Entry 1QI1 (X-ray diffraction, 3.00 A resolution); this record covers chains B and C of the 4 polymer chains in the assembly.

== Chain B (and C) ==
Name: Protein (NADP-DEPENDENT nonphosphorylating glyceraldehyde-3-phosphate dehydrogenase)
Organism: Streptococcus mutans
Notes: EC 1.2.1.9; chain C of this document is another copy of the same molecule, construct and numbering; everything in this record applies to it too
UniProt: Q59931 (GAPN_STRMU); numbering as in UniProt (aligned over 1-475)
Chain sequence (475 residues; numbered 1 to 475; the number before each row is that of its first residue):
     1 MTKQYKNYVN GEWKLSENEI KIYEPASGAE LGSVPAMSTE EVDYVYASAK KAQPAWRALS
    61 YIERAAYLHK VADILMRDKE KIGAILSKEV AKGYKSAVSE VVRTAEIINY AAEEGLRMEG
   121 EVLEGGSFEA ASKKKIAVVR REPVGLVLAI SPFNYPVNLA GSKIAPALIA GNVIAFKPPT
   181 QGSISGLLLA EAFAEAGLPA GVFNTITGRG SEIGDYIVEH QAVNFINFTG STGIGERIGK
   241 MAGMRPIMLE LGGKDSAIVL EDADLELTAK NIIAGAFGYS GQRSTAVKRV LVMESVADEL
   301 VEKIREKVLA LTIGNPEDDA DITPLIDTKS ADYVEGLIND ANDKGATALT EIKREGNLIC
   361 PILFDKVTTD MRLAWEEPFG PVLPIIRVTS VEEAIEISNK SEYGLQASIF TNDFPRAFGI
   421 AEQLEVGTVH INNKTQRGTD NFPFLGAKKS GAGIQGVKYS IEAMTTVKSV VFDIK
Unresolved in the structure: 1
Construct notes: engineered mutation Ser284 (Cys in Q59931)
Ligand contacts:
  - sn-glycerol-3-phosphate (G3P): Arg103, Asn154, Tyr155, Leu159, Glu250, Gln282, Arg283, Ser284, Thr285, Gln436, Arg437
  - NADP (NAP; NADP nicotinamide-adenine-dinucleotide phosphate): Ile150, Ser151, Pro152, Phe153, Asn154, Tyr155, Leu159, Lys177, Pro178, Pro179, Thr180, Gln181, Gly208, Arg209, Gly210, Gly214, Asp215, Ile217, Val218, Phe228, Thr229, Gly230, Ser231, Ile234, Arg237, Met241, Glu250, Leu251, Gly252, Ser284, Phe379
Curated features (UniProtKB/Swiss-Prot):
  - active site: Glu250
  - binding site (substrate): Arg103, Asn154, Tyr155, Arg283, Thr285, Arg437
  - binding site (NADP(+)): Ser151, Lys177, Thr180, Asp215, Glu377

== Chain B / chain C interface ==
Contacting residue pairs - 47 pairs, chain B then chain C:
  Ala58(B) with Lys133(C), hydrogen bond (backbone-side chain)
  Ser60(B) with Gly126(C); Ala130(C); Lys133(C)
  Tyr61(B) with Glu124(C); Gly126(C)
  Ile62(B) with Gly126(C), hydrogen bond (backbone-backbone); Glu129(C); Ala130(C)
  Glu63(B) with Ala130(C)
  Leu116(B) with Ser127(C), hydrogen bond (backbone-side chain)
  Glu119(B) with Glu121(C); Val122(C); Leu123(C)
  Gly120(B) with Glu121(C); Val122(C), hydrogen bond (backbone-backbone)
  Glu121(B) with Glu119(C); Gly120(C); Glu121(C); Val122(C)
  Val122(B) with Glu119(C); Gly120(C), hydrogen bond (backbone-backbone); Glu121(C); Val122(C), hydrophobic; Val138(C), hydrophobic; Arg140(C)
  Leu123(B) with Glu119(C)
  Glu124(B) with Arg140(C), salt bridge
  Gly126(B) with Ser60(C); Tyr61(C); Ile62(C), hydrogen bond (backbone-backbone)
  Ser127(B) with Leu116(C), hydrogen bond (side chain-backbone)
  Ala130(B) with Ser60(C); Ile62(C); Glu63(C)
  Lys133(B) with Ala58(C), hydrogen bond (side chain-backbone)
  Ile136(B) with Arg140(C)
  Val138(B) with Val122(C), hydrophobic
  Arg140(B) with Val122(C); Glu124(C), salt bridge; Ile136(C); Ile474(C)
  Asn412(B) with Asn412(C)
  Phe414(B) with Phe414(C), hydrophobic; Pro415(C), hydrophobic
  Pro415(B) with Phe414(C), hydrophobic
  Ile474(B) with Arg140(C)
Interface residues without a listed pair, chain B (27 interface residues in all): Leu59, Phe128, Glu129, Val139
Interface residues without a listed pair, chain C (26 interface residues in all): Phe128, Val139

== Overview ==
27 residues of chain B face 26 of chain C across their interface, with 8 hydrogen bonds and 2 salt bridges.
Polar contacts include Glu124(B)-Arg140(C), Ala58(B)-Lys133(C) and Leu116(B)-Ser127(C). Bound to chain B: NADP
and sn-glycerol-3-phosphate.
Chain B and chain C are both Protein (NADP-DEPENDENT nonphosphorylating glyceraldehyde-3-phosphate
dehydrogenase) (Streptococcus mutans); the structure, Ternary Complex of an NADP Dependent Aldehyde
Dehydrogenase, was determined by X-ray diffraction (same publication as 1QI6).
